PDB entry 3MQW | X-ray diffraction, 1.80 A resolution | chains A and B of the 3 polymer chains in the assembly

# Chain A (and B)
Name: putative Endoribonuclease L-PSP
From: Entamoeba histolytica
Notes: chain B of this document is another copy of the same molecule, construct and numbering; everything in this record applies to it too
UniProtKB: C4LXT9 (C4LXT9_ENTHI); residues 1-127 here = UniProt positions 1-127
Amino-acid sequence (148 residues; each row starts with the number of its first residue; numbers below 1 keep their minus sign (Met-20 is residue -20)):
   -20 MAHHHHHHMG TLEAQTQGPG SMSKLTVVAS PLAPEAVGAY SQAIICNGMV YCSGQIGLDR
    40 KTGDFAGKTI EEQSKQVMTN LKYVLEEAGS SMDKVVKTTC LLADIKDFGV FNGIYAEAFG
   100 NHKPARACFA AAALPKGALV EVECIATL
Unresolved in the structure: -20 to -7, -1 to 0 (chain B: -20 to -13)
Differences from the reference sequence: expression tag (-20 to 0)
Ligand contacts:
  - citrate anion (FLC), molecule 1: Tyr19, Ser32, Gly33, Gln34, Ile35, Leu37, Pro114, Lys115, Glu120
  - citrate anion (FLC), molecule 2: Phe87, Arg105, Ala106, Cys107

# Interface between chain A and chain B
Pairs across the interface (50):
  Met28(A) - Cys25(B)  hydrophobic
  Met28(A) - Asn26(B)
  Asp72(A) - Leu4(B)
  Lys73(A) - Lys3(B)
  Val74(A) - Leu4(B)
  Val75(A) - Leu4(B)  hydrophobic
  Val75(A) - Ile23(B)
  Val75(A) - Cys25(B)  hydrophobic
  Val75(A) - Tyr30(B)  hydrophobic
  Lys76(A) - Cys31(B)
  Lys76(A) - Glu122(B)  salt bridge
  Ile84(A) - Ala112(B)  hydrophobic
  Ile84(A) - Leu113(B)
  Phe87(A) - Pro114(B)  hydrophobic
  Tyr94(A) - Ala18(B)
  Ala95(A) - Ala18(B)  hydrophobic
  His101(A) - Leu4(B)
  Lys102(A) - Gly17(B)
  Lys102(A) - Ala18(B)
  Lys102(A) - Tyr19(B)
  Lys102(A) - Ser20(B)  hydrogen bond (backbone-side chain)
  Lys102(A) - Ile23(B)
  Pro103(A) - Tyr19(B)
  Pro103(A) - Ser20(B)  hydrogen bond (backbone-backbone)
  Ala104(A) - Ser20(B)
  Ala104(A) - Ile23(B)
  Ala104(A) - Tyr30(B)
  Ala104(A) - Ser32(B)
  Arg105(A) - Tyr19(B)
  Arg105(A) - Ser32(B)  hydrogen bond (backbone-side chain)
  Arg105(A) - Gly33(B)  hydrogen bond (backbone-backbone)
  Ala106(A) - Gly33(B)
  Ala106(A) - Glu120(B)
  Ala106(A) - Glu122(B)
  Cys107(A) - Pro114(B)
  Cys107(A) - Glu120(B)
  Phe108(A) - Leu80(B)  hydrophobic
  Phe108(A) - Phe108(B)  hydrophobic
  Phe108(A) - Ala112(B)
  Phe108(A) - Leu113(B)  hydrophobic
  Ala109(A) - Ala110(B)
  Ala109(A) - Ala111(B)  hydrogen bond (backbone-backbone)
  Ala109(A) - Ala112(B)  hydrogen bond (backbone-backbone)
  Ala110(A) - Ala111(B)
  Ala111(A) - Ala111(B)
  Ile124(A) - Tyr30(B)
  Thr126(A) - Lys3(B)  hydrogen bond
  Thr126(A) - Leu4(B)
  Thr126(A) - Cys25(B)
  Leu127(A) - Lys3(B)  hydrogen bond (backbone-side chain)
Also at the interface, not in a pair above, chain A (26 interface residues in all): Asn26, Thr78
Also at the interface, not in a pair above, chain B (24 interface residues in all): Val16, Ala22

# Summary
26 residues of chain A face 24 of chain B across their interface, with 8 hydrogen bonds and 1 salt bridge.
Among the polar pairs are Lys76(A)-Glu122(B), Lys102(A)-Ser20(B) and Arg105(A)-Ser32(B). Ligands of chain A:
citrate anion.
Both chains are putative Endoribonuclease L-PSP (Entamoeba histolytica). Entry 3MQW (Crystal structure of a
putative endoribonuclease L-PSP from Entamoeba histolytica with higher solvent content and an ...) was
determined by X-ray diffraction together with 3M1X and 3M4S from the same study.
